PDB entry 8G04 | electron microscopy, 3.40 A resolution | chains A and B of the 3 polymer chains in the assembly

[Chain A]
Name: Thrombopoietin
Source organism: Homo sapiens
Reference sequence: P40225 (TPO_HUMAN); residue numbers follow UniProt; this construct covers 22-184
Sequence (171 residues; row label = number of the first residue in the row):
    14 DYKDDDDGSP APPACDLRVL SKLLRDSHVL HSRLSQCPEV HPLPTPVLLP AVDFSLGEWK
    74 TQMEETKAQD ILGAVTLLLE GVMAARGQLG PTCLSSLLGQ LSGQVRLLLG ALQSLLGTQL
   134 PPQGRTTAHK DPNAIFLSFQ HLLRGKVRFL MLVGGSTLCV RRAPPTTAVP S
Not modelled in the structure: 14-22, 174-184
Differences from the reference sequence: expression tag (14-21)
UniProt features mapped onto this chain:
  - glycosylation: Ser-22 (O-linked (GalNAc...) serine), Thr-58 (O-linked (GalNAc...) threonine), Thr-131 (O-linked (GalNAc...) threonine), Thr-179 (O-linked (GalNAc...) threonine), Thr-180 (O-linked (GalNAc...) threonine), Ser-184 (O-linked (GalNAc...) serine)
  - natural variant: Arg-38 (R38C: In CAMT2), Arg-99 (R99W: In THC9 and CAMT2), Arg-119 (R119C: In CAMT2)
Cystine bridges: Cys-28/Cys-172, Cys-50/Cys-106
Reported in the primary citation:
  - mutagenesis - K35A, K35Q, R119E: decreased growth
  - mutagenesis - K35E: abolished growth
  - mutagenesis - R119H: increased signaling
  - mutagenesis - K35E: abolished signaling
  - mutagenesis - K35A, K35Q, R119E: decreased signaling
  - mutagenesis - R38A, R38E, R38H, R38Q, R99A, R99E, R99H, R99Q, R99W: unchanged growth

[Chain B]
Name: Thrombopoietin receptor
Source organism: Homo sapiens
Reference sequence: P40238 (TPOR_HUMAN); residue numbers follow UniProt; this construct covers 26-635
Sequence (636 residues; row label = number of the first residue in the row):
    26 EDVSLLASDS EPLKCFSRTF EDLTCFWDEE EAAPSGTYQL LYAYPREKPR ACPLSSQSMP
    86 HFGTRYVCQF PDQEEVRLFF PLHLWVKNVF LNQTRTQRVL FVDSVGLPAP PSIIKAMGGS
   146 QPGELQISWE EPAPEISDFL RYELRYGPRD PKNSTGPTVI QLIATETCCP ALQRPHSASA
   206 LDQSPCAQPT MPWQDGPKQT SPSREASALT AEGGSCLISG LQPGNSYWLQ LRSEPDGISL
   266 GGSWGSWSLP VTVDLPGDAV ALGLQCFTLD LKNVTCQWQQ QDHASSQGFF YHSRARCCPR
   326 DRYPIWENCE EEEKTNPGLQ TPQFSRCHFK SRNDSIIHIL VEVTTAPGTV HSYLGSPFWI
   386 HQAVRLPTPN LHWREISSGH LELEWQHPSS WAAQETCYQL RYTGEGHQDW KVLEPPLGAR
   446 GGTLELRPRS RYRLQLRARL NGPTYQGPWS SWSDPTRVET ATETAWISLV TALHLVLGLS
   506 AVLGLLLLRW QFPAHYRRLR HALWPSLPDL HRVLGQYLRD TAALSPPKAT VSDTCEEVEP
   566 SLLEILPKSS ERTPLPLCSS QAQMDYRRLQ PSCLGTMPLS VCPPMAESGS CCTTHIANHS
   626 YLPLSYWQQP AAAGAAEDQV DPRLIDGKHH HHHHHH
Not modelled in the structure: 199-236, 338-347, 402-404, 430-433, 452-455, 483-661
Differences from the reference sequence: expression tag (636-661)
Modified / non-standard residues: Glu-26 (pyroglutamic acid; PCA)
UniProt features mapped onto this chain:
  - motif: Trp-474 to Ser-478 (WSXWS motif), Leu-528 to His-536 (Box 1 motif)
  - modified residue (Phosphotyrosine): Tyr-591, Tyr-626, Tyr-631
  - glycosylation (N-linked (GlcNAc...) asparagine): Asn-117, Asn-178, Asn-298, Asn-358
  - cross-link (Glycyl lysine isopeptide (Lys-Gly)): Lys-553 (interchain with G-Cter in ubiquitin), Lys-573 (interchain with G-Cter in ubiquitin)
  - natural variant: Lys-39 (K39N: Risk factor for thrombocytosis), Arg-102 (R102C: In CAMT1; R102P: In CAMT1), Phe-104 (F104S: In CAMT1), Pro-106 (P106L: In THCYT2), Pro-136 (P136L: In CAMT1), Trp-154 (W154R: In CAMT1), Arg-257 (R257L: In CAMT1), Pro-275 (P275T: In CAMT1), Trp-435 (W435C: In CAMT1), Ser-505 (S505N: In THCYT2), Trp-515 (W515K: In MMM; W515L: In THCYT2 and MMM), Leu-594 (L594W: In CAMT1)
  - mutagenesis: Leu-528 (L528A: About 75% loss of cell surface expression; when associated with A-529), Trp-529 (W529A: About 75% loss of cell surface expression; when associated with A-528), Tyr-591 (Y591F: Exhibits enhanced and prolonged ERK1/2 activation upon THPO stimulation)
Cystine bridges: Cys-40/Cys-50, Cys-77/Cys-93, Cys-193/Cys-323, Cys-194/Cys-241, Cys-291/Cys-301, Cys-334/Cys-352
Covalent attachments: N-acetylglucosamine (NAG) linked to Asn-117, Asn-298, Asn-358; alpha-D-mannopyranose (MAN) linked to Trp-269, Trp-272, Trp-474
Reported in the primary citation:
  - disease-associated variants - F104S: decreased binding to Thrombopoietin (chain A) (citing earlier work)
  - disease-associated variants - R102P: decreased expression (citing earlier work)
  - disease-associated variants - W154R, R257L: decreased stability (proposed by the authors, not directly observed)
  - post-translational modification sites: Asn-117

[Interface between chain A and chain B]
Contacting residue pairs - 25 pairs, chain A then chain B:
  Leu-37(A) / Ile-263(B)  hydrophobic
  Asp-66(A) / Arg-102(B)  salt bridge
  Asp-66(A) / Leu-103(B)
  Asp-66(A) / Phe-104(B)
  Asp-66(A) / Phe-105(B)
  Phe-67(A) / Arg-102(B)
  Phe-67(A) / Leu-103(B)  hydrogen bond (backbone-backbone)
  Phe-67(A) / Phe-104(B)  hydrophobic
  Ser-68(A) / Val-101(B)
  Leu-69(A) / Leu-103(B)  hydrophobic
  Leu-69(A) / Ile-161(B)  hydrophobic
  Lys-73(A) / Glu-160(B)
  Arg-138(A) / Arg-102(B)
  His-154(A) / Phe-126(B)
  Arg-157(A) / Phe-104(B)
  Arg-157(A) / Asp-128(B)  salt bridge
  Arg-157(A) / Ile-263(B)
  Arg-157(A) / Ser-264(B)  hydrogen bond (backbone-side chain)
  Gly-158(A) / Phe-104(B)
  Arg-161(A) / Phe-164(B)
  Arg-161(A) / Asp-261(B)  salt bridge
  Arg-161(A) / Ile-263(B)
  Arg-161(A) / Ser-264(B)
  Phe-162(A) / Phe-164(B)  hydrophobic
  Phe-162(A) / Ser-264(B)
Interface residues without a listed pair, chain A (15 interface residues in all): Glu-71, Leu-165, Val-166
Interface residues without a listed pair, chain B (17 interface residues in all): Thr-44, Glu-46, Asp-163, Leu-265
Interface features reported in the paper:
  - hot spots on chain A (mutagenesis) - K35A, K35Q: decreased binding to Thrombopoietin receptor (chain B)
  - interface residues, chain B: Arg-102(B), Phe-104(B)

[Overview]
Chain A and chain B form an interface of 15 and 17 residues respectively, with 2 hydrogen bonds and 3 salt
bridges. Among the polar pairs are Asp-66(A)/Arg-102(B), Arg-157(A)/Asp-128(B) and Arg-161(A)/Asp-261(B). From
the paper: K35A, K35Q and R119E of chain A reduce growth; interface residues Arg-102(B) and Phe-104(B); 18
substitutions were tested in all.
Here chain A is Thrombopoietin and chain B is Thrombopoietin receptor, both from Homo sapiens. Entry 8G04
(Structure of signaling thrombopoietin-MPL receptor complex) was determined by electron microscopy.
